5TIG - chains B and F of the 6 polymer chains in the assembly; structure by X-ray diffraction, 2.70 A resolution.

[Chain B (and F)]
Protein: 2-hydroxymuconate tautomerase
Source organism: Pseudomonas putida
Notes: EC 5.3.2.6; chain F of this document is another copy of the same molecule, construct and numbering; everything in this record applies to it too
UniProt: Q01468 (4OT1_PSEPU); residues 1-62 here correspond to UniProt positions 2-63 (UniProt number = residue number + 1)
Sequence (62 residues; numbered 1 to 62; the number before each row is that of its first residue):
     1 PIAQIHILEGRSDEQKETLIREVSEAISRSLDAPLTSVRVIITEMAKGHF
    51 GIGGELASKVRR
Disordered / not traced: 59-62 (chain F: 61-62)
Curated features (UniProtKB/Swiss-Prot):
  - active site: Pro1 (Proton acceptor)
Covalent attachments: (3E)-5-hydroxy-2-oxopent-3-enoic acid (7DH) linked to Pro1
What the authors report for this chain:
  - binding site for (3E)-5-hydroxy-2-oxopent-3-enoic acid: Pro1, Arg39
  - catalytic residues: Pro1

[Chain B / chain F interface]
Contacting residue pairs (31; chain B residue first):
  Gln4(B) - His6(F)
  Lys16(B) - His49(F)  hydrogen bond
  Glu17(B) - Leu56(F)
  Glu17(B) - Lys59(F)  salt bridge
  Ile20(B) - Gly48(F)
  Ile20(B) - His49(F)
  Ile20(B) - Phe50(F)
  Ile20(B) - Gly51(F)
  Ile20(B) - Gly54(F)
  Ile20(B) - Leu56(F)  hydrophobic
  Arg21(B) - Gly54(F)
  Arg21(B) - Glu55(F)  salt bridge
  Arg21(B) - Lys59(F)
  Ser24(B) - Gly54(F)  hydrogen bond (side chain-backbone)
  Leu35(B) - Gly53(F)
  Thr36(B) - Ile52(F)
  Thr36(B) - Gly53(F)
  Val38(B) - Gly51(F)
  Val38(B) - Ile52(F)
  Val38(B) - Gly53(F)  hydrogen bond (backbone-backbone)
  Arg39(B) - Phe50(F)
  Arg39(B) - Gly51(F)
  Arg39(B) - Ile52(F)
  Val40(B) - His49(F)
  Val40(B) - Phe50(F)
  Val40(B) - Gly51(F)  hydrogen bond (backbone-backbone)
  Ile41(B) - Met45(F)  hydrophobic
  Ile41(B) - His49(F)
  Ile41(B) - Phe50(F)  hydrophobic
  Ile42(B) - His49(F)  hydrogen bond (backbone-backbone)
  Glu44(B) - His49(F)

[Overview]
The interface between chain B and chain F involves 14 residues on one side and 12 on the other, with 5
hydrogen bonds and 2 salt bridges. Polar contacts include Glu17(B)-Lys59(F), Arg21(B)-Glu55(F) and
Lys16(B)-His49(F). Covalently linked (3E)-5-hydroxy-2-oxopent-3-enoic acid: at Pro1(B). The paper reports the
catalytic residue Pro1(B); a binding site for (3E)-5-hydroxy-2-oxopent-3-enoic acid at Pro1(B) and Arg39(B).
Chain B and chain F are both 2-hydroxymuconate tautomerase (Pseudomonas putida); the structure, CRYSTAL
STRUCTURE OF 4-OXALOCROTONATE TAUTOMERASE INACTIVATED BY BrHPD, was determined by X-ray diffraction, deposited
together with 6BGN.
